Entry 7M2V (X-ray diffraction, 1.80 A resolution); this record covers chains J and K of the 40 polymer chains in the assembly.

Chain J (and K):
Molecule: Coat protein
From: Satellite tobacco mosaic virus
Notes: chain K of this document is another copy of the same molecule, construct and numbering; everything in this record applies to it too
UniProtKB: P17574 (COAT_STMV); residues 1-159 here = UniProt positions 1-159
Chain sequence (159 residues; each row starts with the number of its first residue):
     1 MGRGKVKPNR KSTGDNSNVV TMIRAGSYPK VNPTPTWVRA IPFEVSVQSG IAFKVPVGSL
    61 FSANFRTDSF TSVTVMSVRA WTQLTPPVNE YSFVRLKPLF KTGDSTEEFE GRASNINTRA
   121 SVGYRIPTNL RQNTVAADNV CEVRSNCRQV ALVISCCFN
Unresolved in the structure: 1-9 (chain K: 1-15)
Ion coordination: Mg2+: Glu108, Glu110
What the authors report for this chain:
  - conformationally variable residues (order/disorder transition): Met1 to Asn16

Chain J / chain K interface:
Contacting residue pairs (88):
  Asp15(J) - Thr128(K)  hydrogen bond
  Asn16(J) - Arg125(K)  hydrogen bond
  Ser17(J) - Pro127(K)
  Ser17(J) - Asn129(K)
  Asn18(J) - Pro127(K)
  Asn18(J) - Asn129(K)  hydrogen bond (backbone-side chain)
  Val19(J) - Pro127(K)
  Val20(J) - Phe100(K)  hydrophobic
  Val20(J) - Glu107(K)
  Val20(J) - Phe109(K)  hydrophobic
  Val20(J) - Arg125(K)
  Val20(J) - Pro127(K)
  Thr21(J) - Tyr124(K)
  Thr21(J) - Arg125(K)  hydrogen bond (backbone-backbone)
  Met22(J) - Phe109(K)  hydrophobic
  Met22(J) - Val122(K)  hydrophobic
  Met22(J) - Gly123(K)
  Ile23(J) - Ser77(K)
  Ile23(J) - Arg79(K)
  Ile23(J) - Gly123(K)  hydrogen bond (backbone-backbone)
  Ile23(J) - Tyr124(K)
  Ile23(J) - Arg125(K)
  Ala25(J) - Ser121(K)  hydrogen bond (backbone-side chain)
  Gly26(J) - Trp81(K)  hydrogen bond (backbone-side chain)
  Gly26(J) - Ser121(K)  hydrogen bond (backbone-side chain)
  Ser27(J) - Trp81(K)  hydrogen bond (backbone-side chain)
  Tyr28(J) - Pro42(K)
  Tyr28(J) - Trp81(K)
  Tyr28(J) - Ala151(K)  hydrophobic
  Tyr28(J) - Val153(K)
  Pro29(J) - Trp81(K)
  Pro33(J) - Arg39(K)  hydrogen bond (backbone-side chain)
  Pro33(J) - Asn64(K)
  Pro33(J) - Phe65(K)
  Thr34(J) - Asn64(K)
  Thr34(J) - Arg66(K)  hydrogen bond (backbone-side chain)
  Pro35(J) - Arg39(K)
  Pro35(J) - Arg66(K)  hydrogen bond (backbone-side chain)
  Thr36(J) - Trp37(K)
  Trp37(J) - Thr36(K)
  Trp37(J) - Trp37(K)  hydrophobic
  Arg39(J) - Pro33(K)  hydrogen bond (side chain-backbone)
  Arg39(J) - Pro35(K)
  Pro42(J) - Tyr28(K)
  Pro42(J) - Val31(K)  hydrophobic
  Asn64(J) - Pro33(K)
  Asn64(J) - Thr34(K)
  Phe65(J) - Pro33(K)
  Arg66(J) - Thr34(K)  hydrogen bond (side chain-backbone)
  Arg66(J) - Pro35(K)  hydrogen bond (side chain-backbone)
  Arg66(J) - Ser69(K)  hydrogen bond
  Arg66(J) - Phe70(K)
  Arg66(J) - Asn159(K)
  Asp68(J) - Asp68(K)
  Ser69(J) - Arg66(K)  hydrogen bond
  Phe70(J) - Arg66(K)
  Ser77(J) - Ile23(K)
  Arg79(J) - Pro29(K)
  Trp81(J) - Gly26(K)  hydrogen bond (side chain-backbone)
  Trp81(J) - Ser27(K)  hydrogen bond (side chain-backbone)
  Trp81(J) - Tyr28(K)
  Trp81(J) - Pro29(K)
  Phe100(J) - Val20(K)  hydrophobic
  Glu107(J) - Val20(K)
  Phe109(J) - Val20(K)  hydrophobic
  Phe109(J) - Thr21(K)
  Phe109(J) - Met22(K)  hydrophobic
  Ser121(J) - Ala25(K)  hydrogen bond (side chain-backbone)
  Ser121(J) - Gly26(K)  hydrogen bond (side chain-backbone)
  Val122(J) - Met22(K)  hydrophobic
  Val122(J) - Ile23(K)
  Gly123(J) - Met22(K)
  Gly123(J) - Ile23(K)  hydrogen bond (backbone-backbone)
  Tyr124(J) - Thr21(K)
  Tyr124(J) - Ile23(K)
  Arg125(J) - Asn16(K)  hydrogen bond
  Arg125(J) - Val20(K)
  Arg125(J) - Thr21(K)  hydrogen bond (backbone-backbone)
  Arg125(J) - Ile23(K)
  Pro127(J) - Ser17(K)
  Pro127(J) - Asn18(K)
  Pro127(J) - Val19(K)
  Pro127(J) - Val20(K)
  Thr128(J) - Asn16(K)
  Asn129(J) - Ser17(K)
  Asn129(J) - Asn18(K)  hydrogen bond (side chain-backbone)
  Ala151(J) - Tyr28(K)  hydrophobic
  Asn159(J) - Arg66(K)
Interface residues without a listed pair, chain J (50 interface residues in all): Val31, Glu44, Ala63, Pro98, Glu110, Arg119, Val153
Interface residues without a listed pair, chain K (50 interface residues in all): Glu44, Ala63, Pro98, Glu110, Arg119, Ile126

Summary:
Chain J and chain K each contribute 50 residues to their interface, with 25 hydrogen bonds. Polar contacts
include Asp15(J)-Thr128(K), Asn16(J)-Arg125(K) and Asn18(J)-Asn129(K). Glu108(J) and Glu110(J) coordinate
Mg2+. The paper reports conformational variability at Met1(J).
Chain J and chain K are both Coat protein (Satellite tobacco mosaic virus); the structure, Crystallographic
Structure of the Rhombohedral Crystal Form of STMV Grown from Chloride, was determined by X-ray diffraction
together with 5BKL, 5BKN, 7M2T, 7M3T, 7M50 and 7M57 from the same study.
